Entry 6ZTS (electron microscopy, 6.60 A resolution (low resolution: residue-level contacts below are approximate; hydrogen-bond / salt-bridge calls are withheld)); this record covers chains A and B.

== Chain A (and B) ==
Name: Lambda-1
Organism: Mammalian orthoreovirus
Notes: chain B of this document is another copy of the same molecule, construct and numbering; everything in this record applies to it too
UniProtKB: A0A023VYS9 (A0A023VYS9_9REOV); residue numbers follow UniProt; this construct covers 301-1275
Chain sequence (975 residues; numbered 301 to 1275; the number before each row is that of its first residue):
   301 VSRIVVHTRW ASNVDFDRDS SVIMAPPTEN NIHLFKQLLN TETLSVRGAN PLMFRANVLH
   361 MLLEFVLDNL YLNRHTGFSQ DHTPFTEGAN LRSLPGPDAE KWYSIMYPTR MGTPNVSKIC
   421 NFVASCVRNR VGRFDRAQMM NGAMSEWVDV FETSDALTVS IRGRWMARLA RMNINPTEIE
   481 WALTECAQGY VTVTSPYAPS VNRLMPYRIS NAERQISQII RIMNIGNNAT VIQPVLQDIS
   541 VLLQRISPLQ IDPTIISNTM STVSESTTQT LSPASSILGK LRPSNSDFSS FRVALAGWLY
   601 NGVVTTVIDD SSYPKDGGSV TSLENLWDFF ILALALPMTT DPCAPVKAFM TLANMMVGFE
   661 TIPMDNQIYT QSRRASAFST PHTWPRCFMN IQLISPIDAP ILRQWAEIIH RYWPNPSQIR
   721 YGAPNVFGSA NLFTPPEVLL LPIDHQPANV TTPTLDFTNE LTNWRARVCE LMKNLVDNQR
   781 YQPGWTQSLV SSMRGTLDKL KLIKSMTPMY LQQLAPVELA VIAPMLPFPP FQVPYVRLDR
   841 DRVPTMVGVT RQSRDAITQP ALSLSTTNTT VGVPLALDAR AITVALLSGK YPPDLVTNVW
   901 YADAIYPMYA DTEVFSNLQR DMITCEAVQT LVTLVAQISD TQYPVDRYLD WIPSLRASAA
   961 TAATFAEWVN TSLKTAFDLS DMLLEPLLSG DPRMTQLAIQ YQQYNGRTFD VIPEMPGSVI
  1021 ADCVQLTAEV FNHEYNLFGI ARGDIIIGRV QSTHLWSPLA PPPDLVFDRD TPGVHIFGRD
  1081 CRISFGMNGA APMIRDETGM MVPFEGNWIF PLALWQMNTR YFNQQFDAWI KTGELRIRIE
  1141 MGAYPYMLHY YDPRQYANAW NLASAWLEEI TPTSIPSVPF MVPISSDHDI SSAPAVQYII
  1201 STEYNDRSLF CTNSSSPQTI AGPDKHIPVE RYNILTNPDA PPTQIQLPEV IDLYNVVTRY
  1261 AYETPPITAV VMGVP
Not modelled in the structure: 301 (chain B: 563-570)
Sequence notes: conflict K336 (Arg in A0A023VYS9), Y507 (Arg in A0A023VYS9), L973 (Met in A0A023VYS9), D1010 (Asn in A0A023VYS9), A1163 (Thr in A0A023VYS9)

== How chain A and chain B interact ==
Contacting residue pairs (19):
  D610(A) with Q787(B)
  I668(A) with P783(B)
  R673(A) with G784(B); W785(B)
  R674(A) with G784(B); T786(B)
  S679(A) with N778(B); Q779(B)
  T680(A) with R780(B)
  T683(A) with R780(B)
  D855(A) with R711(B); Y712(B)
  T866(A) with R711(B)
  P874(A) with V790(B)
  L988(A) with F757(B)
  S989(A) with F757(B)
  G990(A) with F757(B)
  R1082(A) with W481(B)
  F1085(A) with S495(B)
Also at the interface, not in a pair above, chain A (24 interface residues in all): S676, A677, R854, N868, I1083, S1084, R1095, M1101, Y1121
Also at the interface, not in a pair above, chain B (18 interface residues in all): P496, Y497, Q704, E707

== In short ==
Chain A and chain B form an interface of 24 and 18 residues respectively.
Both chains are Lambda-1 (Mammalian orthoreovirus). Entry 6ZTS (Assembly intermediates of orthoreovirus
captured in the cell) was determined by electron microscopy (same publication as 6XF7, 6XF8, 6ZTY and 6ZTZ).
